Entry 8UX1 (electron microscopy, 2.50 A resolution); this record covers chains C and J of the 12 polymer chains in the assembly.

Chain C:
Name: Histone H2A
Source organism: Drosophila melanogaster
Reference sequence: P84051 (H2A_DROME); numbering as in UniProt (aligned over 1-124)
Chain sequence (124 residues; row label = number of the first residue in the row):
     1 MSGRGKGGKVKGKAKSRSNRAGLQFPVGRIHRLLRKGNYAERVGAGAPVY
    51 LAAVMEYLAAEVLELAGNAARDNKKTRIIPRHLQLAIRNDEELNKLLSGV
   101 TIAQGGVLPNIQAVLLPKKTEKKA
Disordered / not traced: 1-12, 120-124
Swiss-Prot annotation at these positions:
  - modified residue: Ser2 (N-acetylserine), Lys36 (N6-succinyllysine), Gln104 (N5-methylglutamine), Thr120 (Phosphothreonine)
  - cross-link: Lys119 (Glycyl lysine isopeptide (Lys-Gly) (interchain with G-Cter in ubiquitin))

Chain J:
Molecule: 153-bp Widom 601 DNA reverse strand
Sequence (153 nucleotides; row label = number of the first residue in the row; numbers below 1 keep their minus sign (DA-76 is residue -76)):
   -76 ATCCTGGAGAATCCCGGTGCCGAGGCCGCTCAATTGGTCGTAGACAGCTC
   -26 TAGCACCGCTTAAACGCACGTACGCGCTGTCCCCCGCGTTTTAACCGCCA
    24 AGGGGATTACTCCCTAGTCTCCAGGCACGTGTCAGATATATACATCCTGT
    74 GAT
Disordered / not traced: -76 to -74, 73-76

How chain C and chain J interact:
Pairs across the interface (15):
  Arg29(C) - DG48(J)  hydrogen bond to the phosphate
  Arg29(C) - DC49(J)  salt bridge to the phosphate
  Arg35(C) - DA39(J)  phosphate contact
  Arg42(C) - DT38(J)  sugar contact
  Arg42(C) - DA39(J)  phosphate contact
  Val43(C) - DT38(J)  sugar contact
  Val43(C) - DA39(J)  hydrogen bond to the phosphate
  Gly44(C) - DT38(J)  phosphate contact
  Ala45(C) - DT38(J)  hydrogen bond to the phosphate
  Lys75(C) - DG58(J)  phosphate contact
  Lys75(C) - DA59(J)  phosphate contact
  Thr76(C) - DA57(J)  sugar contact
  Thr76(C) - DG58(J)  hydrogen bond to the phosphate
  Arg77(C) - DA57(J)  hydrogen bond to the sugar
  Arg77(C) - DG58(J)  hydrogen bond to the phosphate
Interface residues without a listed pair, chain C (12 interface residues in all): Lys13, Glu41, Lys74
Interface residues without a listed pair, chain J (8 interface residues in all): DA46

Overview:
Chain C and chain J form an interface of 12 and 8 residues respectively; the contacts include 6 hydrogen bonds
and 1 salt bridge. Polar pairs include Arg77(C)-DA57(J), Arg29(C)-DG48(J) and Val43(C)-DA39(J).
Chain C is Histone H2A (Drosophila melanogaster) and chain J is 153-bp Widom 601 DNA reverse strand; the
structure, Cryo-EM structure of Ran bound to RCC1 and the nucleosome core particle, was determined by electron
microscopy.
